4JRZ - chain A; structure by X-ray diffraction, 2.40 A resolution.

# Chain A
Name: Leukotriene C4 synthase
Organism: Homo sapiens
Notes: EC 4.4.1.20
Reference sequence: Q16873 (LTC4S_HUMAN); residue numbers follow UniProt; this construct covers 2-150
Chain sequence (156 residues; each row starts with the number of its first residue; numbers below 1 keep their minus sign (Met-5 is residue -5)):
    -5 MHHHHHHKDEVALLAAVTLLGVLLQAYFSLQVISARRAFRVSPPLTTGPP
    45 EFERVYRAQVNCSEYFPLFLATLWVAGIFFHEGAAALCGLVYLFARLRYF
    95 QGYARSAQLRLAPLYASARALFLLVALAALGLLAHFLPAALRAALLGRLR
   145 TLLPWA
Construct notes: expression tag (-5 to 1); conflict Phe116 (Trp in Q16873)
Bound ions: Ni2+ site 1: His-4, His-2; Ni2+ site 2: His-1, His1
Ligand contacts:
  - S-hexylglutathione (GTX): Ala20, Ser23, Leu24, Val26, Ile27, Arg30, Tyr50, Arg51, Gln53, Asn55, Glu58, Tyr59, Tyr93, Arg104, Leu108, Ala112, Leu115, Phe116
  - palmitoleic acid (PAM): His0, His1, Lys2, Glu4, Val5, Leu64, Ala65, Trp68, Ile72
What the authors report for this chain:
  - catalytic residues: Arg104 (citing earlier work)

# Overview
Chain A binds palmitoleic acid and S-hexylglutathione. His-4 and His-2 coordinate Ni2+ site 1. His-1 and His1
coordinate Ni2+ site 2. From the paper: the catalytic residue Arg104.
Chain A is Leukotriene C4 synthase (Homo sapiens); the structure, Human LTC4 synthase in complex with product
analogs - implications for enzyme catalysis, was determined by X-ray diffraction, deposited together with
4J7T, 4J7Y, 4JC7 and 4JCZ.
